2C4U - chains A and B of the 6 polymer chains in the assembly; structure by X-ray diffraction, 2.50 A resolution.

# Chain A (and B)
Name: 5'-fluoro-5'-deoxyadenosine synthase
From: Streptomyces cattleya
Notes: EC 2.5.1.63; chain B of this document is another copy of the same molecule, construct and numbering; everything in this record applies to it too
UniProtKB: Q70GK9 (Q70GK9_STRCT); residue numbers follow UniProt; this construct covers 1-299
Chain sequence (299 residues; each row starts with the number of its first residue):
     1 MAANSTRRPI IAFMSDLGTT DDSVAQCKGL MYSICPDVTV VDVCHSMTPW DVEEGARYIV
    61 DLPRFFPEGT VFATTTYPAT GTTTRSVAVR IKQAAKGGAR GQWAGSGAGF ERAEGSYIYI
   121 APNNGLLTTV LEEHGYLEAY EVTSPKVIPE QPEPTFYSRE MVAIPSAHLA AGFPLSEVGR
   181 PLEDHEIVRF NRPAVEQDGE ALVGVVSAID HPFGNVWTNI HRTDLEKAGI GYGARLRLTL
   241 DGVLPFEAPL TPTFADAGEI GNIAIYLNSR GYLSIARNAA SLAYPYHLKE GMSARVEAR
Unresolved in the structure: 1-7, 299
Swiss-Prot annotation at these positions:
  - binding site (S-adenosyl-L-methionine): Asp16, Asp21 to Ser23, Tyr77, Ser158, Asp210, Asn215, Ser269, Arg270, Arg277 to Ala279
  - mutagenesis: Asp16 (D16A: Loss of 5'-FDA synthase activity; D16N: Loss of 5'-FDA synthase activity; D16S: Loss of 5'-FDA synthase activity), Thr80 (T80A: Weak 5'-FDA synthase activity. 2-fold increase of the affinity binding for S-adenosyl-L-methionine and 4-fold decrease of the affinity binding for fluoride ...), Phe156 (F156A: Weak 5'-FDA synthase activity; F156V: Weak 5'-FDA synthase activity), Ser158 (S158A: The 5'-FDA synthase activity is 40% of the wild-type. 2-fold increase of the affinity binding for fluoride and 1.5-fold decrease of the affinity binding for S-adenosyl-L-methionine ...)

# Chain A / chain B interface
Pairs across the interface (72; chain A residue first):
  Asp16(A) - Pro212(B)
  Asp16(A) - Phe213(B)
  Leu17(A) - His211(B)
  Leu17(A) - Pro212(B)
  Thr19(A) - Cys44(B)
  Thr19(A) - Ser46(B)
  Thr20(A) - Ser46(B)
  Thr20(A) - Tyr58(B)  hydrogen bond (backbone-side chain)
  Thr20(A) - His211(B)
  Asp21(A) - Val43(B)
  Asp21(A) - Cys44(B)
  Asp21(A) - Tyr58(B)
  Asp21(A) - His211(B)
  Asp22(A) - Val43(B)
  Asp22(A) - Tyr58(B)
  Asp22(A) - Arg270(B)  salt bridge
  Ala25(A) - Asp42(B)
  Ala25(A) - Val43(B)  hydrophobic
  Ala25(A) - Phe66(B)
  Gln26(A) - Phe65(B)
  Gln26(A) - Arg270(B)
  Lys28(A) - Val41(B)
  Gly29(A) - Phe65(B)
  Gly29(A) - Phe66(B)
  Gly29(A) - Pro67(B)
  Leu30(A) - Phe65(B)  hydrogen bond (backbone-backbone)
  Leu30(A) - Ala104(B)  hydrophobic
  Leu30(A) - Phe110(B)  hydrophobic
  Tyr32(A) - Ile10(B)  hydrophobic
  Tyr32(A) - Thr39(B)
  Tyr32(A) - Val41(B)  hydrophobic
  Ser33(A) - Phe65(B)  hydrogen bond (side chain-backbone)
  Ser33(A) - Phe66(B)
  Ser33(A) - Pro67(B)
  Ser33(A) - Arg112(B)  hydrogen bond
  Ile34(A) - Phe110(B)  hydrophobic
  Pro49(A) - Pro212(B)
  Pro49(A) - Phe213(B)  hydrophobic
  Trp50(A) - Phe213(B)  hydrophobic
  Trp50(A) - Ala279(B)
  Trp50(A) - Ala280(B)
  Trp50(A) - Ser281(B)
  Thr80(A) - Thr253(B)  hydrogen bond (backbone-side chain)
  Thr80(A) - Phe254(B)
  Gly81(A) - Thr253(B)
  Thr82(A) - Ala255(B)
  Pro145(A) - Gly107(B)  hydrogen bond (backbone-backbone)
  Lys146(A) - Ser106(B)
  Val147(A) - Ser106(B)
  Ile148(A) - Ser106(B)
  Ile148(A) - Gly107(B)  hydrogen bond (backbone-backbone)
  Pro149(A) - Gly105(B)
  Pro149(A) - Ser106(B)
  Pro149(A) - Gly107(B)
  Glu150(A) - Gly107(B)  hydrogen bond (backbone-backbone)
  Gln151(A) - Arg100(B)
  Gln151(A) - Gln102(B)  hydrogen bond (backbone-side chain)
  Glu153(A) - Gly98(B)
  Glu153(A) - Ala99(B)  hydrogen bond (side chain-backbone)
  Glu153(A) - Gln102(B)
  Glu153(A) - Asn268(B)
  Glu153(A) - Ser269(B)
  Pro154(A) - Pro252(B)
  Pro154(A) - Thr253(B)  hydrogen bond (backbone-side chain)
  Thr155(A) - Pro252(B)
  Thr155(A) - Phe254(B)
  Thr155(A) - Tyr266(B)
  Thr155(A) - Ser269(B)
  Arg159(A) - Phe65(B)
  Ile164(A) - Gly105(B)
  Ile164(A) - Ser106(B)
  His168(A) - Ser106(B)  hydrogen bond
Interface residues without a listed pair, chain A (38 interface residues in all): Gly18, Ser23, Pro36, Pro78, Pro152, Phe156
Interface residues without a listed pair, chain B (42 interface residues in all): Arg8, Arg57, Asp61, Leu62, Ala108, Asp210, Leu267

# Overview
38 residues of chain A face 42 of chain B across their interface; the contacts include 12 hydrogen bonds and 1
salt bridge. Polar pairs include Asp22(A)-Arg270(B), Thr20(A)-Tyr58(B) and Ser33(A)-Phe65(B). Curated
annotation (UniProt) lists 13 S-adenosyl-L-methionine-binding residues and 4 mutagenesis sites on chain A.
Both chains are 5'-fluoro-5'-deoxyadenosine synthase (Streptomyces cattleya). Entry 2C4U (Crystal structure of
the apo form of the 5'-Fluoro-5'-deoxyadenosine synthase enzyme from Streptomyces cattleya) was determined by
X-ray diffraction (same publication as 2CC2, 2CBX and 2C5B).
